PDB entry 8VWT | electron microscopy, 3.30 A resolution | chains H and J of the 11 polymer chains in the assembly

# Chain H
Molecule: Histone H2B type 1-C/E/F/G/I
From: Homo sapiens
UniProt: P62807 (H2B1C_HUMAN); residues 1-125 here correspond to UniProt positions 2-126 (UniProt number = residue number + 1)
Amino-acid sequence (125 residues; row label = number of the first residue in the row):
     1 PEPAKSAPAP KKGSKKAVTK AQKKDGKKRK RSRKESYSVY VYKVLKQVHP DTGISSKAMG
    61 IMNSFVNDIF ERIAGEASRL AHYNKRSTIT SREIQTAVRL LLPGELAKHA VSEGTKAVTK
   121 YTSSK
Not modelled in the structure: 1-29, 125
Curated features (UniProtKB/Swiss-Prot):
  - modified residue: Pro1 (N-acetylproline), Glu2 (ADP-ribosyl glutamic acid), Lys5 (N6-(2-hydroxyisobutyryl)lysine), Ser6 (ADP-ribosylserine), Lys11 (N6-(beta-hydroxybutyryl)lysine), Lys12 (N6-(2-hydroxyisobutyryl)lysine), Ser14 (Phosphoserine), Lys15 (N6-acetyllysine), Lys16 (N6-(beta-hydroxybutyryl)lysine), Lys20 (N6-(2-hydroxyisobutyryl)lysine), Lys23 (N6-(2-hydroxyisobutyryl)lysine), Lys24 (N6-(2-hydroxyisobutyryl)lysine), Lys34 (N6-(2-hydroxyisobutyryl)lysine), Glu35 (PolyADP-ribosyl glutamic acid), Ser36 (Phosphoserine), Lys43 (N6-(2-hydroxyisobutyryl)lysine), Lys46 (N6-(2-hydroxyisobutyryl)lysine), Lys57 (N6,N6-dimethyllysine), Arg79 (Dimethylated arginine), Lys85 (N6,N6,N6-trimethyllysine) and 6 more in UniProt
  - glycosylation: Ser112 (O-linked (GlcNAc) serine)
  - cross-link (Glycyl lysine isopeptide (Lys-Gly)): Lys5 (interchain with G-Cter in SUMO2), Lys20 (interchain with G-Cter in SUMO2), Lys34 (interchain with G-Cter in ubiquitin), Lys120 (interchain with G-Cter in ubiquitin)

# Chain J
Molecule: 601 J strand (damaged strand)
Sequence (147 nucleotides; row label = number of the first residue in the row):
     1 ATCGGATGTA TAGATCTGAC ACGTGCCTGG AGACTAGGGA GTAATCCCCT TGGCGGTTAA
    61 AACGCGGGGG ACAGCGCGTA CGTGCGTTTA AGCGGTGCTA GAGCTGTCTA CGACCAATTG
   121 AGCGGCCTCG GCACCGGGAT TCTCGAT
Modified / non-standard residues: 8OG (8-oxo-2'-deoxy-guanosine-5'-monophosphate) at position 13

# How chain H and chain J interact
Contacting residue pairs - 13 pairs, chain H then chain J:
  Arg31(H) - DC104(J)  salt bridge to the phosphate
  Arg33(H) - DG29(J)  phosphate contact
  Glu35(H) - DG29(J)  sugar contact
  Tyr42(H) - DA21(J)  phosphate contact
  Tyr42(H) - DC22(J)  hydrogen bond to the phosphate
  Ile54(H) - DA21(J)  phosphate contact
  Ser55(H) - DC20(J)  phosphate contact
  Ser56(H) - DC20(J)  hydrogen bond to the phosphate
  Arg86(H) - DA40(J)  phosphate contact
  Arg86(H) - DG41(J)  salt bridge to the phosphate
  Ser87(H) - DG39(J)  phosphate contact
  Ser87(H) - DA40(J)  hydrogen bond to the phosphate
  Thr88(H) - DA40(J)  hydrogen bond to the phosphate
Interface residues without a listed pair, chain H (11 interface residues in all): Gly53
Interface residues without a listed pair, chain J (10 interface residues in all): DT28, DG30

# Overview
Chain H and chain J form an interface of 11 and 10 residues respectively, with 4 hydrogen bonds and 2 salt
bridges. Among the polar pairs are Tyr42(H)-DC22(J), Ser56(H)-DC20(J) and Ser87(H)-DA40(J).
Chain H is Histone H2B type 1-C/E/F/G/I (Homo sapiens) and chain J is 601 J strand (damaged strand); the
structure, OGG1 bound to a nucleosome containing 8oxoG at SHL-6 (composite map), was determined by electron
microscopy (same publication as 8VWS, 8VWU and 8VWV).
